PDB entry 9B8C | electron microscopy, 3.30 A resolution | chains D and K of the 14 polymer chains in the assembly

# Chain D
Name: Envelope glycoprotein gp120
From: Human immunodeficiency virus 1
UniProt: Q2N0S6 (Q2N0S6_9HIV1); aligned to UniProt positions 30-496 over residues 31-507 (the alignment contains insertions or deletions, so no single offset holds)
Sequence (467 residues; each row starts with the number of its first residue; note: 10 numbers in that range are skipped by the numbering (no residue carries them; nothing is unmodelled there)):
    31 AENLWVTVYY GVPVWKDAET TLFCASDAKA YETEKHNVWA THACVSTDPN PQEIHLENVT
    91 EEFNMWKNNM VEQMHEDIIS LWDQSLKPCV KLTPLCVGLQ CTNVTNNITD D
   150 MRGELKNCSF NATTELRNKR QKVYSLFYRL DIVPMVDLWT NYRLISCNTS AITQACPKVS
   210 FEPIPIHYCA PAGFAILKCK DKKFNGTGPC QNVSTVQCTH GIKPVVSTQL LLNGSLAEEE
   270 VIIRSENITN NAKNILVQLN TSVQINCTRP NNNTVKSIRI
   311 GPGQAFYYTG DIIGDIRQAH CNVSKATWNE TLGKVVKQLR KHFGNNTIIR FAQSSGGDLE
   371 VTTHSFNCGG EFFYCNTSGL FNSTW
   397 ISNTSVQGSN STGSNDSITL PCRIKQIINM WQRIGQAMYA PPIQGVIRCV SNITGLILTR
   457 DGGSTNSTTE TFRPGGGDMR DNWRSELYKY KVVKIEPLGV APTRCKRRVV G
Not modelled in the structure: 31, 57-81, 397-412, 505-507
Cystine bridges: Cys119-Cys205, Cys126-Cys196, Cys131-Cys157, Cys218-Cys247, Cys228-Cys239, Cys296-Cys331, Cys378-Cys445, Cys385-Cys418
Covalent attachments: N-acetylglucosamine (NAG) linked to Asn88, Asn133, Asn156, Asn160, Asn197, Asn234, Asn241, Asn262, Asn276, Asn289, Asn295, Asn301, Asn332, Asn355, Asn386, Asn392, Asn448
Construct notes: conflict Ser76 (Pro75 in Q2N0S6), Glu106 (Thr105 in Q2N0S6), Gly128 (Thr127 in Q2N0S6), 22 further conflict positions vs the reference (Q2N0S6) not listed
What the authors report for this chain:
  - post-translational modification sites: Asn160
  - mutagenesis - R169E/K171E: abolished binding to long-HCDR3 Apex bnAbs

# Chain K
Name: RM20A3 fragment antigen binding heavy chain
From: Macaca mulatta
Sequence (125 residues; row label = number of the first residue in the row; a row labelled like 82A-82C holds insertion residues (82A, then the next letters in order)):
     1 EVQLVETGGG LVQPGGSLKL SCRASGYTFS SFAMSWVRQA PGKGLEWVSL IN
   52A D
    53 RGGLTFYVDS VKGRFTISRD NSKNTLSLQM
82A-82C HSL
    83 RDGDTAVYYC ATGGMSSA
100A-100H LQSSKYYF
   101 DFWGQGALVT VSS
Not modelled in the structure: 1, 113
Cystine bridges: Cys22-Cys92

# Interface between chain D and chain K
Contacting residue pairs (10):
  Tyr39(D) - Leu100A(K)
  Thr499(D) - Ala100(K)
  Thr499(D) - Leu100A(K)
  Arg500(D) - Ser98(K)  hydrogen bond
  Arg500(D) - Ser99(K)  hydrogen bond (side chain-backbone)
  Arg500(D) - Ala100(K)  hydrogen bond (backbone-backbone)
  Arg500(D) - Gln100B(K)  hydrogen bond (side chain-backbone)
  Arg500(D) - Ser100C(K)
  Arg500(D) - Ser100D(K)  hydrogen bond
  Arg500(D) - Tyr100F(K)  hydrogen bond
Also at the interface, not in a pair above, chain D (4 interface residues in all): Cys501

# In short
4 residues of chain D and 8 residues of chain K are in contact, with 6 hydrogen bonds. Polar pairs include
Arg500(D)-Ser98(K), Arg500(D)-Ser99(K) and Arg500(D)-Tyr100F(K). From the paper: R169E/K171E of chain D
abolish binding to long-HCDR3 Apex bnAbs; a modification site at Asn160(D).
Here chain D is Envelope glycoprotein gp120 (Human immunodeficiency virus 1) and chain K is RM20A3 fragment
antigen binding heavy chain (Macaca mulatta). Entry 9B8C (RM018 Fab in complex with Apex GT 6.2 trimer and
RM20A3 Fab) was determined by electron microscopy together with 9MPX, 9MQG, 9B8B, 9MPB and 9MPC from the same
study.
